Entry 7QJ2 (electron microscopy, 8.60 A resolution (very low resolution: no residue pairs are listed; an interface is given only as per-side residue counts)); this record covers chains E and F of the 22 polymer chains in the assembly.

# Chain E
Molecule: Gamma-tubulin complex component 2
Source organism: Homo sapiens
UniProt: Q9BSJ2 (GCP2_HUMAN); residues 1-902 here = UniProt positions 1-902
Sequence (902 residues; numbered 1 to 902; the number before each row is that of its first residue):
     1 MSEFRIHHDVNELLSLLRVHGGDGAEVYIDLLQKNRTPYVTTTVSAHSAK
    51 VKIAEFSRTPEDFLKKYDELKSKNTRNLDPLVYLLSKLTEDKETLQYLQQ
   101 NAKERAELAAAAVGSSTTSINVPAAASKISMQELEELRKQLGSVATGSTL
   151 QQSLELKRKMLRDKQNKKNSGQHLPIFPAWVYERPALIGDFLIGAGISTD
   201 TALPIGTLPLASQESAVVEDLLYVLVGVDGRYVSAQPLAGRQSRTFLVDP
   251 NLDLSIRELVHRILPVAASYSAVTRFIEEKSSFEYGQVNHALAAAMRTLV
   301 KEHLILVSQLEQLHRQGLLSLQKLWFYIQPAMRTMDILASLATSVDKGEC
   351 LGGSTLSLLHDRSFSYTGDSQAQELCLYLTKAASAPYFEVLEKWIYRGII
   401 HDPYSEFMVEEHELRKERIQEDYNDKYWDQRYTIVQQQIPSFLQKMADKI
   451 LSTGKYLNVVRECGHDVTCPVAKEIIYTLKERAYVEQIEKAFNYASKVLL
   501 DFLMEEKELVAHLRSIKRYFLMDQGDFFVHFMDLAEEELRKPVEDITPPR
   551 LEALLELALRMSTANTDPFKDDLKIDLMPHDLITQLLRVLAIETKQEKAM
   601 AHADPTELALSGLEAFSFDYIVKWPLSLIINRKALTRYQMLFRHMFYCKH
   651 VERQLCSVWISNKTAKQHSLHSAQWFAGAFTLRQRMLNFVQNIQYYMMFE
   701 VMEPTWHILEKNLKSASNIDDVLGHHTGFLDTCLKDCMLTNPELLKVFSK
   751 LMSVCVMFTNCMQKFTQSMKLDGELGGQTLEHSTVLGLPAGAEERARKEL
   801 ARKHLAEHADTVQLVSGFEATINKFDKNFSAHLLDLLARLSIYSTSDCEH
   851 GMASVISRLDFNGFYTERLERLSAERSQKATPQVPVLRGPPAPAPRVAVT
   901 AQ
Unresolved in the structure: 1-149, 194-200, 587-606, 664-673, 772-813, 845-850, 873-902
Swiss-Prot annotation at these positions:
  - modified residue: Y83 (Phosphotyrosine)
  - natural variant: R297 (R297C: In CDCBM15; uncertain significance), R333 (R333C: In CDCBM15; uncertain significance), A615 (A615P: In CDCBM15; uncertain significance)

# Chain F
Molecule: Gamma-tubulin complex component 3
Source organism: Homo sapiens
UniProt: Q96CW5 (GCP3_HUMAN); numbering as in UniProt (aligned over 1-907)
Sequence (907 residues; numbered 1 to 907; the number before each row is that of its first residue):
     1 MATPDQKSPNVLLQNLCCRILGRSEADVAQQFQYAVRVIGSNFAPTVERD
    51 EFLVAEKIKKELIRQRREADAALFSELHRKLHSQGVLKNKWSILYLLLSL
   101 SEDPRRQPSKVSSYATLFAQALPRDAHSTPYYYARPQTLPLSYQDRSAQS
   151 AQSSGSVGSSGISSIGLCALSGPAPAPQSLLPGQSNQAPGVGDCLRQQLG
   201 SRLAWTLTANQPSSQATTSKGVPSAVSRNMTRSRREGDTGGTMEITEAAL
   251 VRDILYVFQGIDGKNIKMNNTENCYKVEGKANLSRSLRDTAVRLSELGWL
   301 HNKIRRYTDQRSLDRSFGLVGQSFCAALHQELREYYRLLSVLHSQLQLED
   351 DQGVNLGLESSLTLRRLLVWTYDPKIRLKTLAALVDHCQGRKGGELASAV
   401 HAYTKTGDPYMRSLVQHILSLVSHPVLSFLYRWIYDGELEDTYHEFFVAS
   451 DPTVKTDRLWHDKYTLRKSMIPSFMTMDQSRKVLLIGKSINFLHQVCHDQ
   501 TPTTKMIAVTKSAESPQDAADLFTDLENAFQGKIDAAYFETSKYLLDVLN
   551 KKYSLLDHMQAMRRYLLLGQGDFIRHLMDLLKPELVRPATTLYQHNLTGI
   601 LETAVRATNAQFDSPEILRRLDVRLLEVSPGDTGWDVFSLDYHVDGPIAT
   651 VFTRECMSHYLRVFNFLWRAKRMEYILTDIRKGHMCNAKLLRNMPEFSGV
   701 LHQCHILASEMVHFIHQMQYYITFEVLECSWDELWNKVQQAQDLDHIIAA
   751 HEVFLDTIISRCLLDSDSRALLNQLRAVFDQIIELQNAQDAIYRAALEEL
   801 QRRLQFEEKKKQREIEGQWGVTAAEEEEENKRIGEFKESIPKMCSQLRIL
   851 THFYQGIVQQFLVLLTTSSDESLRFLSFRLDFNEHYKAREPRLRVSLGTR
   901 GRRSSHT
Unresolved in the structure: 1-244, 348-361, 506-523, 812-826, 891-907
Swiss-Prot annotation at these positions:
  - modified residue: A2 (N-acetylalanine), S113 (Phosphoserine)

# Chain E / chain F interface
At this resolution (9 A) residue pairs are not listed: 46 residues of chain E and 40 of chain F lie at the interface.

# In short
46 residues of chain E and 40 residues of chain F are in contact.
Here chain E is Gamma-tubulin complex component 2 and chain F is Gamma-tubulin complex component 3, both from
Homo sapiens. Entry 7QJ2 (Structure of recombinant human gamma-Tubulin Ring Complex 8-spoked assembly
intermediate (spokes 5-12)) was determined by electron microscopy (same publication as 7QJ0, 7QJ1, 7QJ3, 7QJ4,
7QJD and 7QJE).
